Entry 8E39 (electron microscopy, 3.10 A resolution); this record covers chains B and C of the 4 polymer chains in the assembly.

[Chain B]
Protein: VP2
Source organism: Human enterovirus 71
Reference sequence: G9I191 (G9I191_HE71); residues 1-254 here correspond to UniProt positions 70-323 (UniProt number = residue number + 69)
Chain sequence (254 residues; row label = number of the first residue in the row):
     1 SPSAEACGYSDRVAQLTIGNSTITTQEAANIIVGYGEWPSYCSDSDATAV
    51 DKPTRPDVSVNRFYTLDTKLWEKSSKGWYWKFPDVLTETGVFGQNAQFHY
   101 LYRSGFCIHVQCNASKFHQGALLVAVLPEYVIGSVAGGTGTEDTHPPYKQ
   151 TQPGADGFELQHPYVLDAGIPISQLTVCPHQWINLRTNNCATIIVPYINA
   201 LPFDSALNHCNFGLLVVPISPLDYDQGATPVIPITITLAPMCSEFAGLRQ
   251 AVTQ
Unresolved in the structure: 1-9
Construct notes: conflict Ser-134 (Thr203 in G9I191), Thr-144 (Ser213 in G9I191)

[Chain C]
Protein: VP3
Source organism: Human enterovirus 71
Reference sequence: G9I191 (G9I191_HE71); residues 1-242 here correspond to UniProt positions 324-565 (UniProt number = residue number + 323)
Chain sequence (242 residues; each row starts with the number of its first residue):
     1 GFPTELKPGTNQFLTTDDGVSAPILPNFHPTPCIHIPGEVRNLLELCQVE
    51 TILEVNNVPTNATSLMERLRFPVSAQAGKGELCAVFRADPGRSGPWQSTL
   101 LGQLCGYYTQWSGSLEVTFMFTGSFMATGKMLIAYTPPGGPLPKDRATAM
   151 LGTHVIWDFGLQSSVTLVIPWISNTHYRAHARDGVFDYYTTGLVSIWYQT
   201 NYVVPIGAPNTAYIIALAAAQKNFTMKLCKDASDILQTGTIQ

[Interface between chain B and chain C]
Residue-residue contacts - 56 pairs, chain B then chain C:
  Glu-37(B) / His-35(C)  salt bridge
  Asp-46(B) / Ile-34(C)
  Lys-116(B) / Ser-124(C)
  Lys-116(B) / Phe-125(C)  hydrogen bond (backbone-backbone)
  Lys-116(B) / Met-126(C)
  Phe-117(B) / Met-126(C)  hydrophobic
  Phe-117(B) / Ile-206(C)
  Phe-117(B) / Gly-207(C)
  Phe-117(B) / Pro-209(C)
  His-118(B) / Ser-124(C)
  Gln-119(B) / Thr-122(C)
  Gln-119(B) / Gly-123(C)
  Gln-119(B) / Ser-124(C)
  Gln-119(B) / Pro-209(C)
  Gln-119(B) / Thr-211(C)  hydrogen bond (side chain-backbone)
  Pro-163(B) / Met-66(C)  hydrophobic
  Tyr-164(B) / Glu-54(C)  hydrogen bond
  Tyr-164(B) / Leu-65(C)
  Tyr-164(B) / Arg-68(C)
  Ile-172(B) / Leu-69(C)  hydrophobic
  Ser-173(B) / Thr-51(C)
  Ser-173(B) / Ile-52(C)  hydrogen bond (backbone-backbone)
  Ser-173(B) / Leu-69(C)
  Ser-173(B) / Ser-98(C)  hydrogen bond (side chain-backbone)
  Gln-174(B) / Ser-98(C)
  Gln-174(B) / Leu-100(C)
  Gln-174(B) / Gln-103(C)
  Thr-176(B) / Val-49(C)
  Thr-176(B) / Glu-50(C)  hydrogen bond (side chain-backbone)
  Thr-176(B) / Thr-51(C)
  Val-177(B) / Val-49(C)  hydrophobic
  Trp-182(B) / Met-120(C)  hydrophobic
  Trp-182(B) / Ile-215(C)  hydrophobic
  Asn-184(B) / Phe-121(C)  hydrogen bond (side chain-backbone)
  Asn-184(B) / Thr-122(C)
  Arg-186(B) / Phe-121(C)
  Arg-186(B) / Gly-123(C)
  Arg-186(B) / Ser-124(C)
  Arg-186(B) / Phe-125(C)
  Arg-186(B) / Ala-127(C)
  Arg-186(B) / Gly-160(C)  hydrogen bond (side chain-backbone)
  Arg-186(B) / Ser-163(C)
  Tyr-197(B) / Pro-37(C)
  Asn-199(B) / Ile-36(C)
  Ala-200(B) / Ile-34(C)
  Leu-201(B) / Ile-34(C)
  Pro-202(B) / Ile-34(C)
  Val-217(B) / Met-66(C)  hydrophobic
  Ile-219(B) / Arg-70(C)
  Ile-219(B) / Ile-215(C)  hydrophobic
  Ser-220(B) / Thr-122(C)  hydrogen bond
  Ser-220(B) / Tyr-213(C)
  Pro-221(B) / Tyr-213(C)  hydrophobic
  Asp-223(B) / Pro-209(C)
  Asp-225(B) / Gly-207(C)
  Asp-225(B) / Ala-208(C)  hydrogen bond (side chain-backbone)
Also at the interface, not in a pair above, chain B (34 interface residues in all): Tyr-35, Gly-120, Ala-121, Thr-187, Ile-198, Pro-218, Tyr-224
Also at the interface, not in a pair above, chain C (41 interface residues in all): Cys-33, Gly-38, Thr-99, Phe-159, Leu-161, Gln-162, Ala-212

[Overview]
The interface between chain B and chain C involves 34 residues on one side and 41 on the other, with 10
hydrogen bonds and 1 salt bridge. Polar pairs include Glu-37(B)/His-35(C), Gln-119(B)/Thr-211(C) and
Tyr-164(B)/Glu-54(C).
Here chain B is VP2 and chain C is VP3, both from Human enterovirus 71. Entry 8E39 (Purification of
Enterovirus A71, strain 4643, WT capsid) was determined by electron microscopy (same publication as 8E2X,
8E2Y, 8E31, 8E38, 8E3A, 8E3B and 8E3C).
